6A7I - chain A; structure by X-ray diffraction, 2.19 A resolution.

Chain A:
Molecule: Cytochrome P450
Organism: Streptomyces sp. JS01
UniProtKB: A0A087KD84 (A0A087KD84_9ACTN); residue numbers follow UniProt; this construct covers 1-409
Amino-acid sequence (411 residues; numbered -1 to 409; the number before each row is that of its first residue; numbers below 1 keep their minus sign (Arg-1 is residue -1)):
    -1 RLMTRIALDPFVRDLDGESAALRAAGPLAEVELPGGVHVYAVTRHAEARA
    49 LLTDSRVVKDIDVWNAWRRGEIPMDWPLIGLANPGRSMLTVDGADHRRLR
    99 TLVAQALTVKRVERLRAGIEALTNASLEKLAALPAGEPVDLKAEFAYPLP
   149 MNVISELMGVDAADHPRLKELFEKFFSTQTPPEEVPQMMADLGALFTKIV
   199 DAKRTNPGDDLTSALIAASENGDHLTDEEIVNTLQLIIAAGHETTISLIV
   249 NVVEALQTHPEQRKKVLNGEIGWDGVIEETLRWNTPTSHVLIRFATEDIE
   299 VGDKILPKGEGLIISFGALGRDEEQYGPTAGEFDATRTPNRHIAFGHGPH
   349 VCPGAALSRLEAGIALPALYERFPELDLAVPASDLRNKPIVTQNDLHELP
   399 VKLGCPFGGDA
Not modelled in the structure: 408-409
Construct notes: expression tag (-1 to 0); conflict Asp60 (Asn in A0A087KD84), Ala192 (Thr in A0A087KD84), Ala200 (Gly in A0A087KD84), Thr203 (Ala in A0A087KD84), Gly270 (Pro in A0A087KD84), Lys302 (Thr in A0A087KD84)
Ion coordination: heme Fe near Cys350 (its only coordinating residue here)
Small-molecule neighbours: heme (HEM): Lys57, Met86, Leu87, His94, Arg98, Leu105, Ile152, Leu234, Ile235, Ala238, Thr242, Thr243, Leu246, Leu279, Pro284, Thr285, Val288, Leu289, Arg291, Phe314, Ala342, Phe343, Gly344, Pro347, His348, Cys350, Pro351, Gly352, Leu355, Ser356
From the paper describing this entry:
  - binding site for heme: Lys57, Met86, His94, Arg98, Leu105, Ile235, Leu246, Leu279, Pro284, Val288, Arg291, Phe314, Ala342, Phe343, His348
  - heme coordination: Cys350

Summary:
Ligands of chain A: heme. From the paper: a binding site for heme at Lys57, Met86 and His94 among others; heme
coordination by Cys350.
Chain A is Cytochrome P450 (Streptomyces sp. JS01); the structure, CYP154C4 from Streptomyces sp. W2061, was
determined by X-ray diffraction (same publication as 6A7J).
